7EK6 - chains A and B; structure by X-ray diffraction, 1.24 A resolution.

[Chain A]
Protein: Spike protein S2
UniProt: P0DTC2 (SPIKE_SARS2); numbering as in UniProt (aligned over 906-957)
Amino-acid sequence (52 residues; row label = number of the first residue in the row):
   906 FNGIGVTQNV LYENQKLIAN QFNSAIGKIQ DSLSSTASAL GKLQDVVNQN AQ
Not modelled in the structure: 906-907
Swiss-Prot annotation at these positions:
  - natural variant: Asp950 (D950N: In strain: Delta/B.1.617.2, Mu/B.1.621), Gln954 (Q954H: In strain: Omicron/BA.1, Omicron/BA.2 and 7 more)

[Chain B]
Protein: Spike protein S2
UniProt: P0DTC2 (SPIKE_SARS2); residues 1175-1211 here = UniProt positions 1175-1211
Amino-acid sequence (37 residues; row label = number of the first residue in the row):
  1175 SVVNIQKEID RLNEVAKNLN ESLIDLQELG KYEQYIK
Not modelled in the structure: 1202-1211
Swiss-Prot annotation at these positions:
  - glycosylation: Asn1194 (N-linked (GlcNAc...) (complex) asparagine)
  - natural variant: Val1176 (V1176F: In strain: Gamma/P.1, Theta/P.3 and 1 more)

[Chain A / chain B interface]
Pairs across the interface (30; chain A residue first):
  Ala924(A) with Ile1198(B), hydrophobic
  Asn925(A) with Leu1200(B)
  Phe927(A) with Ser1196(B); Ile1198(B), hydrophobic
  Asn928(A) with Leu1197(B); Ile1198(B), hydrogen bond (side chain-backbone)
  Ile931(A) with Leu1193(B), hydrophobic; Leu1197(B), hydrophobic
  Gln935(A) with Ala1190(B), hydrogen bond (side chain-backbone); Leu1193(B); Asn1194(B), hydrogen bond
  Leu938(A) with Val1189(B), hydrophobic; Leu1193(B), hydrophobic
  Ser939(A) with Ala1190(B)
  Thr941(A) with Leu1186(B)
  Ala942(A) with Leu1186(B), hydrophobic; Asn1187(B)
  Leu945(A) with Ile1179(B); Ile1183(B); Leu1186(B), hydrophobic
  Gly946(A) with Ile1183(B)
  Gln949(A) with Val1177(B); Asn1178(B); Ile1179(B), hydrogen bond (side chain-backbone); Gln1180(B), hydrogen bond; Ile1183(B)
  Asn953(A) with Val1176(B); Val1177(B), hydrogen bond (side chain-backbone)
  Ala956(A) with Ser1175(B)
  Gln957(A) with Val1176(B)
Also at the interface, not in a pair above, chain A (19 interface residues in all): Lys921, Ile934, Val952
Also at the interface, not in a pair above, chain B (18 interface residues in all): Lys1191
The authors on this interface:
  - residue pairs: Asn928(A)-Ile1198(B) (hydrogen bond), Gln935(A)-Asn1194(B) (hydrogen bond), Ser939(A)-Asn1187(B) (water-mediated contact), Gln949(A)-Gln1180(B) (hydrogen bond), Asn953(A)-Val1177(B) (hydrogen bond), Ile1179(B)-Gln949(A) (hydrogen bond), Ala1190(B)-Gln935(A) (hydrogen bond)
  - interface residues, chain B: Val1177(B), Ile1179(B), Ile1183(B), Ala1190(B), Leu1193(B), Ile1198(B)

[Overview]
The interface between chain A and chain B involves 19 residues on one side and 18 on the other; the contacts
include 6 hydrogen bonds. Polar pairs include Asn928(A)-Ile1198(B), Gln935(A)-Ala1190(B) and
Gln935(A)-Asn1194(B). The paper describes hydrogen bonds between Asn928(A) and Ile1198(B), Gln935(A) and
Asn1194(B) and Gln949(A) and Gln1180(B) among others; a water-mediated contact between Ser939(A) and
Asn1187(B). From the paper: interface residues Val1177(B), Ile1179(B) and Ile1183(B) among others.
Here chain A is Spike protein S2 and chain B is Spike protein S2. Entry 7EK6 (Structure of viral peptides
IPB19/N52) was determined by X-ray diffraction.
